PDB entry 4Y9Z | X-ray diffraction, 2.80 A resolution | chains R and S of the 34 polymer chains in the assembly

Chain R:
Molecule: Proteasome subunit alpha type-5
From: Saccharomyces cerevisiae (strain ATCC 204508 / S288c)
Notes: EC 3.4.25.1
Reference sequence: P32379 (PSA5_YEAST); residues -7 to 252 here correspond to UniProt positions 1-260 (UniProt number = residue number + 8)
Sequence (260 residues; each row starts with the number of its first residue; numbers below 1 keep their minus sign (Met-7 is residue -7)):
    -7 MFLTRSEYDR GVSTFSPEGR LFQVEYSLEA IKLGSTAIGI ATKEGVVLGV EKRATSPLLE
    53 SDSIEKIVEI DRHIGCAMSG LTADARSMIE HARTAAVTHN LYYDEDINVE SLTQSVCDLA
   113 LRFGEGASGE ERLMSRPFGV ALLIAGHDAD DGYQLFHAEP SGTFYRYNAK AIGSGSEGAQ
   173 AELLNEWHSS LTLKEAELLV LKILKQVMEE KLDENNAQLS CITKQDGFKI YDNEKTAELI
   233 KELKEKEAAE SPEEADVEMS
Unresolved in the structure: -7 to 0, 118-124, 243-252

Chain S:
Molecule: Proteasome subunit alpha type-6
From: Saccharomyces cerevisiae (strain ATCC 204508 / S288c)
Notes: EC 3.4.25.1
Reference sequence: P40302 (PSA6_YEAST); residues 0-233 here correspond to UniProt positions 1-234 (UniProt number = residue number + 1)
Sequence (234 residues; numbered 0 to 233; the number before each row is that of its first residue; numbering starts at 0):
     0 MFRNNYDGDT VTFSPTGRLF QVEYALEAIK QGSVTVGLRS NTHAVLVALK RNADELSSYQ
    60 KKIIKCDEHM GLSLAGLAPD ARVLSNYLRQ QCNYSSLVFN RKLAVERAGH LLCDKAQKNT
   120 QSYGGRPYGV GLLIIGYDKS GAHLLEFQPS GNVTELYGTA IGARSQGAKT YLERTLDTFI
   180 KIDGNPDELI KAGVEAISQS LRDESLTVDN LSIAIVGKDT PFTIYDGEAV AKYI
Unresolved in the structure: 0-2
Swiss-Prot annotation at these positions:
  - modified residue: Ser13 (Phosphoserine)
  - cross-link: Lys190 (Glycyl lysine isopeptide (Lys-Gly) (interchain with G-Cter in ubiquitin))

Chain R / chain S interface:
Contacting residue pairs (45; chain R residue first):
  Arg2(R) with Gly7(S)
  Ser5(R) with Arg125(S)
  Thr6(R) with Asp6(S); Gly7(S), hydrogen bond (side chain-backbone); Gln20(S)
  Phe7(R) with Gln20(S), hydrogen bond (backbone-side chain); Tyr23(S); Ala24(S), hydrophobic; Arg125(S); Pro126(S); Gly128(S)
  Ser8(R) with Tyr23(S)
  Pro9(R) with Tyr23(S), hydrophobic; Glu26(S)
  Glu10(R) with Glu26(S); Gln30(S)
  Gly11(R) with Tyr23(S); Ala27(S)
  Leu13(R) with Arg125(S)
  Gln106(R) with Arg81(S), hydrogen bond
  Asp110(R) with Arg81(S), salt bridge
  Leu113(R) with Pro78(S), hydrophobic; Asp79(S); Arg125(S)
  Ser153(R) with Pro78(S)
  Gly154(R) with Pro78(S)
  Thr155(R) with Gln59(S)
  Phe156(R) with Gln59(S)
  Tyr157(R) with Arg50(S); Ala52(S); Ser57(S); Gln59(S)
  Arg158(R) with Ser56(S); Ser57(S), hydrogen bond (backbone-backbone)
  Tyr159(R) with Ala52(S); Asp53(S); Leu55(S); Ser56(S)
  Asn160(R) with Leu55(S), hydrogen bond (backbone-backbone)
  Ala161(R) with Leu55(S)
  Gln172(R) with Asp53(S), hydrogen bond; Leu55(S)
  Leu175(R) with Leu55(S)
  Leu176(R) with Glu54(S); Leu55(S)
Interface residues without a listed pair, chain R (27 interface residues in all): Gly3, Glu117, Trp179
Interface residues without a listed pair, chain S (26 interface residues in all): Asn51, Leu76, Tyr122, Gly123

Overview:
The interface between chain R and chain S involves 27 residues on one side and 26 on the other, with 6
hydrogen bonds and 1 salt bridge. Polar contacts include Asp110(R)-Arg81(S), Thr6(R)-Gly7(S) and
Phe7(R)-Gln20(S).
Chain R is Proteasome subunit alpha type-5 and chain S is Proteasome subunit alpha type-6, both from
Saccharomyces cerevisiae (strain ATCC 204508 / S288c); the structure, Yeast 20S proteasome beta2-H116E mutant
in complex with Ac-LAE-ep, was determined by X-ray diffraction together with 4Y69, 4Y6A, 4Y6V, 4Y6Z, 4Y70,
4Y74 and 34 further entries from the same study.
